9E0Q - chains E and H of the 10 polymer chains in the assembly; structure by electron microscopy, 2.30 A resolution.

[Chain E (and H)]
Molecule: Lysine decarboxylase, inducible
Organism: Hafnia alvei ATCC 51873
Notes: chain H of this document is another copy of the same molecule, construct and numbering; everything in this record applies to it too
UniProtKB: G9Y9L1 (G9Y9L1_HAFAL); residues 1-710 here = UniProt positions 1-710
Sequence (710 residues; row label = number of the first residue in the row):
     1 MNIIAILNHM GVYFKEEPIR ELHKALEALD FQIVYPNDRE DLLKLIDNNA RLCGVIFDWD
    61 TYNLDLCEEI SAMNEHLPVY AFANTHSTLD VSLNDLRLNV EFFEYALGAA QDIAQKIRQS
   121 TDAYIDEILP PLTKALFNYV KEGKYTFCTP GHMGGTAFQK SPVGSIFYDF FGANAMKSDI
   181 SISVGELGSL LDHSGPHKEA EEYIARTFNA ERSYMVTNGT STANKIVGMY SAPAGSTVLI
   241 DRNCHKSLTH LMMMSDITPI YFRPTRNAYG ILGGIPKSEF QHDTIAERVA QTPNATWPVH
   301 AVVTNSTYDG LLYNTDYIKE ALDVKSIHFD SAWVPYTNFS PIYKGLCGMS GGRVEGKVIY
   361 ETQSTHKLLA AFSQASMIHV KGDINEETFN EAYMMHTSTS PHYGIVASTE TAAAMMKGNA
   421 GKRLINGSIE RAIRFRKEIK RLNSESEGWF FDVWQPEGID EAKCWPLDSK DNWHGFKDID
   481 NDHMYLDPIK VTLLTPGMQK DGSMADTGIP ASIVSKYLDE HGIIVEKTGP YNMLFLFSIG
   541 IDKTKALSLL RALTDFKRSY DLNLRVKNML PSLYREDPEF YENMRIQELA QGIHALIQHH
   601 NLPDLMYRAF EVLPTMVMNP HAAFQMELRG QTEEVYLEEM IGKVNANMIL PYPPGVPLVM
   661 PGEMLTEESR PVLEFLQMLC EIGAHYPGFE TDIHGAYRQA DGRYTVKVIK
Ligand contacts:
  - A1BD0 ((2R)-6-amino-2-[(2E)-2-({3-hydroxy-2-methyl-5-[(phosphonooxy)methyl]pyridin-4-yl}methylidene)hydrazin-1-yl]hexanoic acid), molecule 1: Thr149, Ser181, Ile182, Ser183, Ser398, Thr399, Ser400
  - A1BD0, molecule 2: Gly219, Thr220, Ser221, Asn224, His245, Lys246, Ser247, Thr304, Tyr308, Asp330, Ala332, Trp333, Ser364, His366, Lys367, Glu526

[Interface between chain E and chain H]
Contacting residue pairs (260):
  Met1(E) - Pro162(H)
  Met1(E) - Ile166(H)  hydrophobic
  Ala50(E) - Gln159(H)
  Ala50(E) - Lys160(H)
  Ala50(E) - Ser161(H)
  Ala50(E) - Pro162(H)
  Arg51(E) - Ser165(H)
  Arg51(E) - Asp169(H)  salt bridge
  Tyr124(E) - Pro162(H)
  Ile128(E) - Val163(H)
  Ile128(E) - Ile166(H)  hydrophobic
  Leu129(E) - Val163(H)  hydrophobic
  Phe137(E) - Ile166(H)  hydrophobic
  Phe137(E) - Phe170(H)  hydrophobic
  Val140(E) - Phe170(H)  hydrophobic
  Lys144(E) - Asp519(H)
  Lys144(E) - Gly522(H)
  Lys144(E) - Ile524(H)
  Tyr145(E) - Gly522(H)  hydrogen bond (backbone-backbone)
  Tyr145(E) - Ile523(H)
  Tyr145(E) - Ile524(H)  hydrogen bond (backbone-backbone)
  Tyr145(E) - Thr544(H)
  Tyr145(E) - Lys545(H)
  Tyr145(E) - Ser548(H)
  Thr146(E) - Ile524(H)
  Thr146(E) - Ile541(H)
  Phe147(E) - Ile524(H)  hydrogen bond (backbone-backbone)
  Phe147(E) - Glu526(H)
  Phe147(E) - Phe535(H)  hydrophobic
  Phe147(E) - Leu536(H)  hydrogen bond (backbone-backbone)
  Phe147(E) - Phe537(H)  hydrophobic
  Phe147(E) - Ile541(H)  hydrophobic
  Phe147(E) - Lys545(H)
  Phe147(E) - Leu549(H)  hydrophobic
  Cys148(E) - Ile524(H)  hydrophobic
  Cys148(E) - Glu526(H)
  Cys148(E) - Leu536(H)
  Thr149(E) - Trp333(H)
  Thr149(E) - Lys367(H)
  Thr149(E) - Glu526(H)  hydrogen bond (backbone-side chain)
  Thr149(E) - Leu536(H)
  Pro150(E) - His366(H)
  Pro150(E) - Lys367(H)
  Pro150(E) - Leu368(H)
  Pro150(E) - Leu369(H)
  Pro150(E) - Ser373(H)
  Gly151(E) - Lys367(H)
  Gly151(E) - Ser538(H)  hydrogen bond (backbone-side chain)
  Gly151(E) - Gly540(H)  hydrogen bond (backbone-backbone)
  His152(E) - Leu369(H)
  His152(E) - Ala370(H)
  His152(E) - Ala371(H)
  His152(E) - Gly540(H)
  Met153(E) - Leu536(H)
  Met153(E) - Ser538(H)
  Met153(E) - Gly540(H)
  Met153(E) - Ile541(H)  hydrophobic
  Thr156(E) - Gly540(H)
  Thr156(E) - Asp542(H)
  Thr156(E) - Lys545(H)  hydrogen bond
  Ala157(E) - Ala370(H)  hydrophobic
  Ala157(E) - Met415(H)
  Ala157(E) - Ile539(H)  hydrophobic
  Ala157(E) - Gly540(H)
  Phe158(E) - Ala370(H)
  Phe158(E) - Ala371(H)
  Phe158(E) - Met415(H)  hydrophobic
  Gln159(E) - Ala50(H)
  Lys160(E) - Ala50(H)
  Lys160(E) - Leu424(H)
  Ser161(E) - Ala50(H)
  Ser161(E) - Met415(H)
  Ser161(E) - Leu424(H)
  Pro162(E) - Met1(H)
  Pro162(E) - Ala50(H)
  Pro162(E) - Tyr124(H)
  Val163(E) - Ile128(H)
  Val163(E) - Leu129(H)  hydrophobic
  Val163(E) - Met415(H)  hydrophobic
  Gly164(E) - Met415(H)
  Ser165(E) - Arg51(H)
  Ile166(E) - Met1(H)  hydrophobic
  Ile166(E) - Ile128(H)  hydrophobic
  Ile166(E) - Phe137(H)  hydrophobic
  Phe167(E) - Phe372(H)  hydrophobic
  Phe167(E) - Ala407(H)
  Phe167(E) - Ser408(H)
  Phe167(E) - Thr411(H)
  Asp169(E) - Arg51(H)  salt bridge
  Phe170(E) - Phe137(H)  hydrophobic
  Phe170(E) - Val140(H)  hydrophobic
  Phe170(E) - Asn174(H)  hydrogen bond (backbone-side chain)
  Phe170(E) - Ser178(H)
  Phe171(E) - Phe171(H)
  Phe171(E) - Ala175(H)  hydrophobic
  Phe171(E) - Ser178(H)
  Phe171(E) - Phe372(H)  hydrophobic
  Phe171(E) - Gly404(H)
  Asn174(E) - Phe170(H)  hydrogen bond (side chain-backbone)
  Ala175(E) - Phe171(H)  hydrophobic
  Met176(E) - Phe372(H)  hydrophobic
  Ser178(E) - Phe170(H)
  Ser178(E) - Phe171(H)
  Asp179(E) - Ala371(H)
  Asp179(E) - Phe372(H)
  Asp179(E) - Ser373(H)  hydrogen bond
  Ile180(E) - Ser373(H)
  Ser183(E) - Ile524(H)
  Ser183(E) - Val525(H)
  Ser183(E) - Glu526(H)  hydrogen bond (side chain-backbone)
  Thr217(E) - Gln374(H)  hydrogen bond
  Asn218(E) - Asn218(H)
  Asn218(E) - His396(H)  hydrogen bond (side chain-backbone)
  Asn218(E) - Ser398(H)
  Ser221(E) - Ser398(H)
  Ser221(E) - Thr399(H)
  Lys225(E) - Met395(H)  hydrogen bond (side chain-backbone)
  Met229(E) - Met254(H)  hydrophobic
  Met229(E) - Phe624(H)  hydrophobic
  Met229(E) - Leu628(H)
  Tyr230(E) - Leu628(H)
  Pro233(E) - Gln625(H)
  Pro233(E) - Leu628(H)
  Pro233(E) - Arg629(H)
  Ala234(E) - Gln625(H)  hydrogen bond (backbone-side chain)
  Ala234(E) - Arg629(H)  hydrogen bond (backbone-side chain)
  His245(E) - Thr399(H)  hydrogen bond
  Lys246(E) - Thr399(H)
  His250(E) - Met394(H)  hydrogen bond (side chain-backbone)
  His250(E) - Met395(H)
  Met253(E) - Met395(H)  hydrophobic
  Met254(E) - Met229(H)  hydrophobic
  Met254(E) - Met254(H)
  Met254(E) - Met395(H)
  Met254(E) - His396(H)
  Trp333(E) - Thr149(H)
  His366(E) - Pro150(H)
  His366(E) - Ser400(H)
  Lys367(E) - Thr149(H)
  Lys367(E) - Pro150(H)
  Lys367(E) - Gly151(H)
  Lys367(E) - Ser400(H)
  Leu368(E) - Pro150(H)
  Leu369(E) - Pro150(H)
  Leu369(E) - His152(H)
  Ala370(E) - His152(H)
  Ala370(E) - Ala157(H)  hydrophobic
  Ala370(E) - Phe158(H)
  Ala371(E) - His152(H)
  Ala371(E) - Phe158(H)
  Ala371(E) - Asp179(H)
  Phe372(E) - Phe167(H)  hydrophobic
  Phe372(E) - Phe171(H)  hydrophobic
  Phe372(E) - Met176(H)  hydrophobic
  Phe372(E) - Asp179(H)
  Ser373(E) - Pro150(H)
  Ser373(E) - Asp179(H)  hydrogen bond
  Ser373(E) - Ile180(H)
  Ser373(E) - Ser400(H)
  Ser373(E) - His402(H)
  Gln374(E) - Thr217(H)  hydrogen bond
  Gln374(E) - Gln374(H)
  Gln374(E) - Ser400(H)
  Gln374(E) - Pro401(H)
  Gln374(E) - His402(H)  hydrogen bond (side chain-backbone)
  Asn385(E) - Lys707(H)
  Glu387(E) - Glu627(H)
  Glu387(E) - Asn647(H)
  Glu387(E) - Tyr697(H)  hydrogen bond
  Glu387(E) - Lys707(H)  salt bridge
  Thr388(E) - Glu627(H)
  Thr388(E) - Leu628(H)
  Thr388(E) - Lys707(H)  hydrogen bond
  Glu391(E) - Asn647(H)  hydrogen bond
  Met394(E) - His250(H)  hydrogen bond (backbone-side chain)
  Met395(E) - Lys225(H)  hydrogen bond (backbone-side chain)
  Met395(E) - His250(H)
  Met395(E) - Met253(H)  hydrophobic
  Met395(E) - Met254(H)
  Met395(E) - Phe624(H)  hydrophobic
  His396(E) - Asn218(H)  hydrogen bond (backbone-side chain)
  His396(E) - Met254(H)
  Ser398(E) - Asn218(H)
  Ser398(E) - Ser221(H)
  Thr399(E) - Ser221(H)
  Thr399(E) - His245(H)  hydrogen bond
  Thr399(E) - Lys246(H)
  Ser400(E) - His366(H)
  Ser400(E) - Lys367(H)
  Ser400(E) - Ser373(H)
  Ser400(E) - Gln374(H)
  Pro401(E) - Gln374(H)
  His402(E) - Ser373(H)
  His402(E) - Gln374(H)  hydrogen bond (backbone-side chain)
  Gly404(E) - Phe171(H)
  Ala407(E) - Phe167(H)
  Ser408(E) - Phe167(H)
  Thr411(E) - Phe167(H)
  Met415(E) - Ala157(H)
  Met415(E) - Phe158(H)  hydrophobic
  Met415(E) - Ser161(H)
  Met415(E) - Val163(H)  hydrophobic
  Met415(E) - Gly164(H)
  Leu424(E) - Lys160(H)
  Leu424(E) - Ser161(H)
  Asp519(E) - Lys144(H)  salt bridge
  Gly522(E) - Lys144(H)
  Gly522(E) - Tyr145(H)  hydrogen bond (backbone-backbone)
  Ile523(E) - Tyr145(H)
  Ile524(E) - Tyr145(H)  hydrogen bond (backbone-backbone)
  Ile524(E) - Thr146(H)
  Ile524(E) - Phe147(H)  hydrogen bond (backbone-backbone)
  Ile524(E) - Cys148(H)  hydrophobic
  Ile524(E) - Ser183(H)
  Val525(E) - Ser183(H)
  Glu526(E) - Phe147(H)
  Glu526(E) - Cys148(H)
  Glu526(E) - Thr149(H)  hydrogen bond (side chain-backbone)
  Glu526(E) - Ser183(H)  hydrogen bond (backbone-side chain)
  Phe535(E) - Phe147(H)  hydrophobic
  Leu536(E) - Phe147(H)  hydrogen bond (backbone-backbone)
  Leu536(E) - Cys148(H)
  Leu536(E) - Thr149(H)
  Leu536(E) - Met153(H)
  Phe537(E) - Phe147(H)  hydrophobic
  Ser538(E) - Gly151(H)  hydrogen bond (side chain-backbone)
  Ser538(E) - Met153(H)
  Ile539(E) - Ala157(H)  hydrophobic
  Gly540(E) - Gly151(H)  hydrogen bond (backbone-backbone)
  Gly540(E) - His152(H)
  Gly540(E) - Met153(H)
  Gly540(E) - Thr156(H)
  Gly540(E) - Ala157(H)
  Ile541(E) - Thr146(H)
  Ile541(E) - Phe147(H)  hydrophobic
  Ile541(E) - Met153(H)  hydrophobic
  Asp542(E) - Thr156(H)
  Thr544(E) - Tyr145(H)
  Lys545(E) - Tyr145(H)
  Lys545(E) - Phe147(H)
  Lys545(E) - Thr156(H)  hydrogen bond
  Ser548(E) - Tyr145(H)
  Leu549(E) - Phe147(H)  hydrophobic
  Phe624(E) - Met229(H)  hydrophobic
  Phe624(E) - Met395(H)  hydrophobic
  Gln625(E) - Pro233(H)
  Gln625(E) - Ala234(H)  hydrogen bond (side chain-backbone)
  Glu627(E) - Thr388(H)
  Leu628(E) - Met229(H)
  Leu628(E) - Tyr230(H)
  Leu628(E) - Pro233(H)
  Leu628(E) - Thr388(H)
  Arg629(E) - Pro233(H)
  Arg629(E) - Ala234(H)  hydrogen bond (side chain-backbone)
  Asn647(E) - Glu391(H)
  Tyr697(E) - Glu387(H)
  Tyr697(E) - Glu391(H)
  Lys707(E) - Asn385(H)
  Lys707(E) - Glu387(H)
  Lys707(E) - Thr388(H)  hydrogen bond
Other interface residues (no listed pair), chain E (123 interface residues in all): Asn74, Ile125, Pro130, Thr133, Tyr139, Val184, Leu191, Asp192, Gly219, Ala392, Ile405, Ala414, Ala420, Ala546, His621, His694
Other interface residues (no listed pair), chain H (122 interface residues in all): Asn74, Ile125, Pro130, Thr133, Tyr139, Val184, Asp192, Gly219, Ala392, Ile405, Ala414, Ala420, Ala546, His621, His694

[In short]
123 residues of chain E face 122 of chain H across their interface, with 42 hydrogen bonds and 4 salt bridges.
Polar pairs include Arg51(E)-Asp169(H), Glu387(E)-Lys707(H) and Asp519(E)-Lys144(H). Ligands of chain E:
compound A1BD0.
Chain E and chain H are both Lysine decarboxylase, inducible (Hafnia alvei ATCC 51873); the structure, CryoEM
structure of inducible Lysine decarboxylase from Hafnia alvei D-hydrazino-Lysine analog at 2.3 Angstrom
resolution, was determined by electron microscopy (same publication as 9DUI, 9E0M, 9E0O and 9GNS).
